Entry 6RD8 (electron microscopy, 3.08 A resolution); this record covers chains 5 and 8 of the 18 polymer chains in the assembly.

Chain 5:
Name: Mitochondrial F1F0 ATP synthase associated 14 kDa protein
From: Polytomella sp. Pringsheim 198.80
Reference sequence: A0A024FSR7 (A0A024FSR7_9CHLO); numbering as in UniProt (aligned over 1-123)
Sequence (123 residues; each row starts with the number of its first residue):
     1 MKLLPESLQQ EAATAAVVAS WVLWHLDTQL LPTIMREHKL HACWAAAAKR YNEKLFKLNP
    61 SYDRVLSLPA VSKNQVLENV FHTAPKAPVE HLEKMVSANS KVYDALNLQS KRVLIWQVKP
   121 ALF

Chain 8:
Name: Mitochondrial ATP synthase subunit ASA8
From: Polytomella sp. Pringsheim 198.80
Reference sequence: D8V7I7 (D8V7I7_9CHLO); residue numbers follow UniProt; this construct covers 1-89
Sequence (89 residues; each row starts with the number of its first residue):
     1 MVLGEVYLKD ILRTPPTGAI PANVPHPFQT SFYTYATKKL IPRHWYLLGG FTFTITLYGI
    61 LDGLRDSGKK KAYDEAIHAG KTPYTAGGH
Disordered / not traced: 1

Interface between chain 5 and chain 8:
Pairs across the interface - 34 pairs, chain 5 then chain 8:
  Leu-4(5) / Arg-65(8)
  Pro-5(5) / Arg-65(8)  hydrogen bond (backbone-side chain)
  Glu-6(5) / Arg-65(8)  hydrogen bond (backbone-side chain)
  Ser-7(5) / Asp-62(8)  hydrogen bond
  Leu-8(5) / Tyr-58(8)
  Leu-8(5) / Asp-62(8)  hydrogen bond (backbone-side chain)
  Gln-9(5) / Ile-55(8)  hydrogen bond (side chain-backbone)
  Gln-9(5) / Tyr-58(8)
  Gln-9(5) / Gly-59(8)
  Gln-9(5) / Asp-62(8)  hydrogen bond (backbone-side chain)
  Ala-12(5) / Tyr-58(8)  hydrophobic
  Ala-13(5) / Ile-55(8)  hydrophobic
  Ala-16(5) / Phe-51(8)  hydrophobic
  Ala-16(5) / Ile-55(8)  hydrophobic
  Ala-19(5) / Phe-51(8)  hydrophobic
  Ser-20(5) / Phe-51(8)
  Leu-23(5) / Tyr-35(8)
  Leu-23(5) / His-44(8)
  Leu-23(5) / Leu-47(8)  hydrophobic
  Trp-24(5) / Phe-32(8)
  Trp-24(5) / Tyr-35(8)
  Asp-27(5) / Phe-28(8)
  Asp-27(5) / Tyr-35(8)  hydrogen bond
  Asp-27(5) / Lys-39(8)  salt bridge
  Asp-27(5) / His-44(8)  salt bridge
  Thr-28(5) / Phe-28(8)
  Thr-28(5) / Gln-29(8)
  Thr-28(5) / Tyr-35(8)
  Gln-29(5) / Gln-29(8)  hydrogen bond
  Pro-32(5) / His-26(8)
  Arg-36(5) / Asn-23(8)
  Arg-36(5) / Val-24(8)  hydrogen bond (side chain-backbone)
  Arg-36(5) / Pro-25(8)
  Arg-36(5) / His-26(8)
Interface residues without a listed pair, chain 8 (20 interface residues in all): Leu-40, Thr-54, Leu-61

In short:
18 residues of chain 5 face 20 of chain 8 across their interface; the contacts include 9 hydrogen bonds and 2
salt bridges. Polar contacts include Asp-27(5)/Lys-39(8), Asp-27(5)/His-44(8) and Pro-5(5)/Arg-65(8).
Here chain 5 is Mitochondrial F1F0 ATP synthase associated 14 kDa protein and chain 8 is Mitochondrial ATP
synthase subunit ASA8, both from Polytomella sp. Pringsheim 198.80. Entry 6RD8 (CryoEM structure of
Polytomella F-ATP synthase, c-ring position 2, focussed refinement of Fo and peripheral stalk) was determined
by electron microscopy together with 6RD4, 6RD5, 6RD6, 6RD7, 6RD9, 6RDA and 46 further entries from the same
study.
